PDB entry 7KTS | electron microscopy, 19.09 A resolution (very low resolution: no residue pairs are listed; an interface is given only as per-side residue counts) | chains A and C of the 13 polymer chains in the assembly

# Chain A
Protein: Transformation/transcription domain-associated protein
From: Homo sapiens
UniProtKB: F2Z2U4 (F2Z2U4_HUMAN); residues -10 to 3837 here correspond to UniProt positions 1-3848 (UniProt number = residue number + 11)
Sequence (3848 residues; numbered -10 to 3837; the number before each row is that of its first residue; numbers below 1 keep their minus sign (Met-10 is residue -10); X marks 639 residues of unknown identity (built as UNK)):
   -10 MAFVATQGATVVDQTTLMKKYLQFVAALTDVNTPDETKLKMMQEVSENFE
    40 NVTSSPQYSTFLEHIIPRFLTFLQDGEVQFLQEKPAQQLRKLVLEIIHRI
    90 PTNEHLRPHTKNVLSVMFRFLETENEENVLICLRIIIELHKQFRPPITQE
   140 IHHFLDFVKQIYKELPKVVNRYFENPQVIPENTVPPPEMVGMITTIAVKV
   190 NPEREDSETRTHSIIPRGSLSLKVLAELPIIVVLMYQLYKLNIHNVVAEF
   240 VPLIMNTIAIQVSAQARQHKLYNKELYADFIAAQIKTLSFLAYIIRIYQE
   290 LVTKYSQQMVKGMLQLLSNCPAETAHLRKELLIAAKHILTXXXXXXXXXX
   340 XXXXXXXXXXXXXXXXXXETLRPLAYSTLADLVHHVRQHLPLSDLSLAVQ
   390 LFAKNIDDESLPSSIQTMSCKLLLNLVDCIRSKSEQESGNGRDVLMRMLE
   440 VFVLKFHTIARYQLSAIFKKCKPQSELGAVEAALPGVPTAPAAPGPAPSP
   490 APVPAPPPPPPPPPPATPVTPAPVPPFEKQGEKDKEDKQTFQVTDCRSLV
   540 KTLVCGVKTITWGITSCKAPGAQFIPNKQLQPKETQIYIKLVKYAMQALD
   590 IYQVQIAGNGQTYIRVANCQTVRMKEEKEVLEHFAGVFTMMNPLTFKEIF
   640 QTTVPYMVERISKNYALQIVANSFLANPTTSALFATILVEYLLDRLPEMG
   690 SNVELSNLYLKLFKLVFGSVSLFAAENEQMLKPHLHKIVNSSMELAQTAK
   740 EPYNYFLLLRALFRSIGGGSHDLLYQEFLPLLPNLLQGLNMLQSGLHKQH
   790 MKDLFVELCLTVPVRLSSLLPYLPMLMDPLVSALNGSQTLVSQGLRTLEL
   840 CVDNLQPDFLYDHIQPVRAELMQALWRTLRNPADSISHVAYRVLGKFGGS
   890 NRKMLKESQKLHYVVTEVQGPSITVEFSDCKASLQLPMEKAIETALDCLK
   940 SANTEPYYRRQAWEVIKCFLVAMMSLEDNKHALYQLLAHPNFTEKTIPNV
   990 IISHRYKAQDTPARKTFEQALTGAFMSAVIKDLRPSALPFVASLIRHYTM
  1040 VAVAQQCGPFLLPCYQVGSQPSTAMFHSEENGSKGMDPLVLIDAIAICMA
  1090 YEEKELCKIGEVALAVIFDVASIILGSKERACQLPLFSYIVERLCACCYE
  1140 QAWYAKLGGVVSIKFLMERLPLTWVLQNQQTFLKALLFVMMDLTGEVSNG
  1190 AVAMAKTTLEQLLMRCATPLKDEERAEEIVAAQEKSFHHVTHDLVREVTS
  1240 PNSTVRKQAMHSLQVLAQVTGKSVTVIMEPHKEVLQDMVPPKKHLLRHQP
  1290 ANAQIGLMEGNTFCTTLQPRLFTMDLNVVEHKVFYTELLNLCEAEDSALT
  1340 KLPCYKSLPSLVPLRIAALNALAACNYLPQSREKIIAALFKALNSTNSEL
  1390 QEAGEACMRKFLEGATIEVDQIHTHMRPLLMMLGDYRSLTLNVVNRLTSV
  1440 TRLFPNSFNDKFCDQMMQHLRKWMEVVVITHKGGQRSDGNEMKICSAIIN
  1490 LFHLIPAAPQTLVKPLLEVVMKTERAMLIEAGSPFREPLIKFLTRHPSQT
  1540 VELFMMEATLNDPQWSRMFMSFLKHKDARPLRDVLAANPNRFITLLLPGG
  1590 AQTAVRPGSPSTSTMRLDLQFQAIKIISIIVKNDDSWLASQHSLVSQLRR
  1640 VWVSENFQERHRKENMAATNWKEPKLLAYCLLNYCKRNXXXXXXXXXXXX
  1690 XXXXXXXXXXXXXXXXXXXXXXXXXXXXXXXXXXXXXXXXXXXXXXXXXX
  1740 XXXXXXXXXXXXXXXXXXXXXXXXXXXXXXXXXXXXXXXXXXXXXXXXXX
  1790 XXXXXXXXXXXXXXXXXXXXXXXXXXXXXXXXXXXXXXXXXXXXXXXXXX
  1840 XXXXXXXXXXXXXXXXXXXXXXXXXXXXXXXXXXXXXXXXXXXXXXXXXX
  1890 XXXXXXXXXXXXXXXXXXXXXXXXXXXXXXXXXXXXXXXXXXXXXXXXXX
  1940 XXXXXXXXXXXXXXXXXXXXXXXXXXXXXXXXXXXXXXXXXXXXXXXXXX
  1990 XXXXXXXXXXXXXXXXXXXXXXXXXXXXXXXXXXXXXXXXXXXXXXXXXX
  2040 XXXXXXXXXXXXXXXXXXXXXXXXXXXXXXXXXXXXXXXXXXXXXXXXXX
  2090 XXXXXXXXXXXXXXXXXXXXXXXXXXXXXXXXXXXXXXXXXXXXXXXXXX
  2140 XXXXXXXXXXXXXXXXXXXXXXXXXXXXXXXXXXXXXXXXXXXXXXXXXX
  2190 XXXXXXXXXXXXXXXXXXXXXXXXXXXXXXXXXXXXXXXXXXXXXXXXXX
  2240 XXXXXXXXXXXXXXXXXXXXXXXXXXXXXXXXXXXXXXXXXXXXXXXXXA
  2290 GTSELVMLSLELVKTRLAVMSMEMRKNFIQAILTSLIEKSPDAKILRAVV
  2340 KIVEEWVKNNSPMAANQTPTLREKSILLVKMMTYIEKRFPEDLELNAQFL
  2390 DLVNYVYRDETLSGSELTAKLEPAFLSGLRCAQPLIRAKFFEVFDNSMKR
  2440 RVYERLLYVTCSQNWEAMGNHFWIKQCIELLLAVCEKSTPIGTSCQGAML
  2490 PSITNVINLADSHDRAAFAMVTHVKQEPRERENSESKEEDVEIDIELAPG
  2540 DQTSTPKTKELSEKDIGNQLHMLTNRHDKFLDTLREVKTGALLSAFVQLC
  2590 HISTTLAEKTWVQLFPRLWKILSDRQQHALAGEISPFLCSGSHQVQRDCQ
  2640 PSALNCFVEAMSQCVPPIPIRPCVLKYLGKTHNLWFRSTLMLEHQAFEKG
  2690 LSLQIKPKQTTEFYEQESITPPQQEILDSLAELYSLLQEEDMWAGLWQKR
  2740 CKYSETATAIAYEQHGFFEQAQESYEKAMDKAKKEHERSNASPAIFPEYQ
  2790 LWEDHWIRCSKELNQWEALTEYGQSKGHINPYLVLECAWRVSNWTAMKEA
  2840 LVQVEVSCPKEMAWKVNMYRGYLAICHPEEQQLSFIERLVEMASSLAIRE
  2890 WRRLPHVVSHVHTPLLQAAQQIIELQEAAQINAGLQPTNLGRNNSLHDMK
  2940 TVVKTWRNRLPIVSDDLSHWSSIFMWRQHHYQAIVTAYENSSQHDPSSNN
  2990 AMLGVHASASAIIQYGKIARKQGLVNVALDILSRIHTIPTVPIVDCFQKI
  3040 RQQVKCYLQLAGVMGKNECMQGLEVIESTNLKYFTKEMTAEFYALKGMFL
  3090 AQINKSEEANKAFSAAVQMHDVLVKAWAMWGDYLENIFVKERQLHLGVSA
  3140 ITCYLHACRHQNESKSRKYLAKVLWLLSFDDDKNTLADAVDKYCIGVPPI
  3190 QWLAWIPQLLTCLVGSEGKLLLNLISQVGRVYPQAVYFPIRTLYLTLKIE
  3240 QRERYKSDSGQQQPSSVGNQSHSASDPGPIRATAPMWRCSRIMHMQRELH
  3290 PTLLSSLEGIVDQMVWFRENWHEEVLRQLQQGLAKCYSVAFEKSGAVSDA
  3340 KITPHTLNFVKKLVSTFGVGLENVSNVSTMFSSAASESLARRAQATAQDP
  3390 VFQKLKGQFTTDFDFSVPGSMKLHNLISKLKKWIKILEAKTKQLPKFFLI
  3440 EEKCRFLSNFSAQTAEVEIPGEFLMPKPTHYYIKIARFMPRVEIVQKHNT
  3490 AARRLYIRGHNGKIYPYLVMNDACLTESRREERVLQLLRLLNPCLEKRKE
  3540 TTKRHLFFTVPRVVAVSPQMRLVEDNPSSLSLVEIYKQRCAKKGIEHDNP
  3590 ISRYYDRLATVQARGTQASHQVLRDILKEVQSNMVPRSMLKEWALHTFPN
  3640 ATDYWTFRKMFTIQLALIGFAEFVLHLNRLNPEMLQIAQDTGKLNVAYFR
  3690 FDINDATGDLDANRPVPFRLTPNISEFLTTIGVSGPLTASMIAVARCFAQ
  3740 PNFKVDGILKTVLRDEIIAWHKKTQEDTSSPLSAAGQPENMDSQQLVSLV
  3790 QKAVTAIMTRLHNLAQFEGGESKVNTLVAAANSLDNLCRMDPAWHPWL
Not modelled in the structure: -10 to 340, 465-522, 1589-1603, 1678-1979, 2511-2555, 3246-3267, 3363-3369, 3769-3774

# Chain C
Protein: Isoform 3 of Transcription factor SPT20 homolog
From: Homo sapiens
UniProtKB: Q8NEM7 (SP20H_HUMAN), isoform Q8NEM7-3; residues 1-811 here = UniProt positions 1-811
Sequence (811 residues; row label = number of the first residue in the row):
     1 MQQALELALDRAEYVIESARQRPPKRKYLSSGRKSVFQKLYDLYIEECEK
    51 EPEVKKLRRNVNLLEKLVMQETLSCLVVNLYPGNEGYSLMLRGKNGSDSE
   101 TIRLPYEEGELLEYLDAEELPPILVDLLEKSQVNIFHCGCVIAEIRDYRQ
   151 SSNMKSPGYQSRHILLRPTMQTLICDVHSITSDNHKWTQEDKLLLESQLI
   201 LATAEPLCLDPSIAVTCTANRLLYNKQKMNTRPMKRCFKRYSRSSLNRQQ
   251 DLSHCPPPPQLRLLDFLQKRKERKAGQHYDLKISKAGNCVDMWKRSPCNL
   301 AIPSEVDVEKYAKVEKSIKSDDSQPTVWPAHDVKDDYVFECEAGTQYQKT
   351 KLTILQSLGDPLYYGKIQPCKADEESDSQMSPSHSSTDDHSNWFIIGSKT
   401 DAERVVNQYQELVQNEAKCPVKMSHSSSGSASLSQVSPGKETDQTETVSV
   451 QSSVLGKGVKHRPPPIKLPSSSGNSSSGNYFTPQQTSSFLKSPTPPPSSK
   501 PSSIPRKSSVDLNQVSMLSPAALSPASSSQRSGTPKPSTPTPTPSSTPHP
   551 PDAQSSTPSTPSATPTPQDSGFTPQPTLLTQFAQQQRSLSQAMPVTTIPL
   601 STMVTSITPGTTATQVMANSAGLNFINVVGSVCGAQALMSGSNPMLGCNT
   651 GAITPAGINLSGLLPSGGLLPNALPSAMQAASQAGVPFGLKNTSSLRPLN
   701 LLQLPGGSLIFNTLQQQQQQLSQFTPQQPQQPTTCSPQQPGEQGSEQGST
   751 SQEQALSAQQAAVINLTGVGSFMQSQAAAVAILAASNGYGSSSSTNSSAT
   801 SSSAYRQPVKK
Not modelled in the structure: 27-30, 373-389, 429-811
UniProt features mapped onto this chain:
  - modified residue: Ser296 (Phosphoserine), Thr494 (Phosphothreonine), Ser519 (Phosphoserine), Ser524 (Phosphoserine)

# Chain A / chain C interface
At this resolution (19 A) residue pairs are not listed: 105 residues of chain A and 80 of chain C lie at the interface.

# In short
105 residues of chain A face 80 of chain C across their interface.
Chain A is Transformation/transcription domain-associated protein and chain C is Isoform 3 of Transcription
factor SPT20 homolog, both from Homo sapiens; the structure, Negative stain EM structure of the human SAGA
coactivator complex (TRRAP, core, splicing module), was determined by electron microscopy together with 7KTR
from the same study.
